PDB entry 9EVP | electron microscopy, 3.12 A resolution | chains A and B of the 7 polymer chains in the assembly

== Chain A (and B) ==
Name: Large T antigen
From: Betapolyomavirus macacae
Notes: EC 3.6.4.-; chain B of this document is another copy of the same molecule, construct and numbering; everything in this record applies to it too
UniProt: P03070 (LT_SV40); numbering as in UniProt (aligned over 266-627)
Chain sequence (362 residues; row label = number of the first residue in the row):
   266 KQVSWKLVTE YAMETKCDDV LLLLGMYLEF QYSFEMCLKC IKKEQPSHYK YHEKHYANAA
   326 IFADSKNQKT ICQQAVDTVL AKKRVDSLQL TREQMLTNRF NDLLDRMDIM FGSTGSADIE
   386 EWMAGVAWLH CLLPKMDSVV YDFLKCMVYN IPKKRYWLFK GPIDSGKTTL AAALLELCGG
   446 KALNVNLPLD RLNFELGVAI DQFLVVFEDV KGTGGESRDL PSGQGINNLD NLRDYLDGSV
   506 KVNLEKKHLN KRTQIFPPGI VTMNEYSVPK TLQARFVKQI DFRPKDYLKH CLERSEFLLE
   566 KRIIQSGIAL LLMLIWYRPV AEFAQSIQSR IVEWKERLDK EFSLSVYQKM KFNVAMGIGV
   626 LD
Ion coordination: Mg2+: T433 (together with AMP-PNP)
Residues lining bound ligands: AMP-PNP: W393, L397, P427, I428, D429, S430, G431, K432, T433, T434, E473, D474, N529, R548, P549, K550, L553, K554, L557, L564
Swiss-Prot annotation at these positions:
  - binding site (Zn(2+)): C302, C305, H313, H317
  - binding site (ATP): G426 to T433

== Chain A / chain B interface ==
Contacting residue pairs (71):
  D284(A) with R349(B), salt bridge
  L286(A) with D342(B); A346(B); R349(B)
  L287(A) with V350(B); L353(B), hydrophobic
  G290(A) with A346(B); V350(B)
  M291(A) with V350(B); Q354(B)
  L293(A) with T343(B)
  E294(A) with V350(B)
  Q310(A) with Q354(B), hydrogen bond (side chain-backbone)
  D329(A) with K271(B), salt bridge
  S330(A) with Q339(B), hydrogen bond (backbone-side chain)
  K331(A) with W270(B); Q339(B)
  Q333(A) with Q339(B); T343(B)
  K334(A) with D342(B), salt bridge
  I428(A) with K535(B); T536(B); A539(B), hydrophobic
  D429(A) with K418(B), salt bridge
  T433(A) with S504(B)
  A437(A) with V505(B), hydrophobic
  K446(A) with T518(B)
  A447(A) with K506(B); N508(B), hydrogen bond (backbone-side chain)
  L448(A) with N508(B)
  N449(A) with N496(B), hydrogen bond (side chain-backbone); D499(B), hydrogen bond
  N451(A) with N496(B)
  L452(A) with L454(B), hydrophobic
  P453(A) with L454(B)
  R456(A) with D455(B), hydrogen bond (side chain-backbone); N458(B)
  F459(A) with K516(B)
  E460(A) with N508(B), hydrogen bond; K516(B), salt bridge
  V463(A) with N508(B)
  E473(A) with V505(B)
  D474(A) with R498(B), salt bridge
  K476(A) with D495(B), salt bridge; N496(B), hydrogen bond; R498(B)
  R483(A) with K535(B), hydrogen bond (backbone-side chain)
  D484(A) with K535(B)
  P486(A) with D495(B); R498(B); P534(B), hydrophobic; T536(B)
  K511(A) with N515(B)
  K512(A) with E510(B), salt bridge; K511(B), hydrogen bond (side chain-backbone); L514(B), hydrogen bond (side chain-backbone); N515(B), hydrogen bond (backbone-side chain)
  H513(A) with H513(B)
  Y531(A) with R498(B), hydrogen bond
  E561(A) with K419(B), salt bridge
  L564(A) with I416(B), hydrophobic; P417(B); K419(B)
  E565(A) with I416(B)
  R567(A) with N415(B), hydrogen bond (side chain-backbone); P417(B); G503(B), hydrogen bond (side chain-backbone); S504(B); I520(B)
  Q570(A) with P417(B); S504(B), hydrogen bond (side chain-backbone)
Also at the interface, not in a pair above, chain A (51 interface residues in all): L289, Q296, K304, A328, N332, L440, L485, S487
Also at the interface, not in a pair above, chain B (49 interface residues in all): V268, Q338, L345, Y414, R420, F459, N492, Y500, R517, R540

== Overview ==
Chain A and chain B form an interface of 51 and 49 residues respectively; the contacts include 16 hydrogen
bonds and 9 salt bridges. Among the polar pairs are D284(A)-R349(B), D329(A)-K271(B) and K334(A)-D342(B).
Ligands of chain A: AMP-PNP.
Chain A and chain B are both Large T antigen (Betapolyomavirus macacae); the structure, SV40 LTAg assembly
with DNA in presence of AMPPNP and Mg2+, was determined by electron microscopy (same publication as 9EVH,
9F3T, 9F3U, 9F5I, 9F73, 9F74 and 14 further entries).
